5L5U - chains V and W of the 28 polymer chains in the assembly; structure by X-ray diffraction, 2.60 A resolution.

Chain V:
Molecule: Proteasome subunit beta type-2
Source organism: Saccharomyces cerevisiae (strain ATCC 204508 / S288c)
Notes: EC 3.4.25.1
Reference sequence: P25043 (PSB2_YEAST); residues 1-232 here correspond to UniProt positions 30-261 (UniProt number = residue number + 29)
Amino-acid sequence (232 residues; each row starts with the number of its first residue):
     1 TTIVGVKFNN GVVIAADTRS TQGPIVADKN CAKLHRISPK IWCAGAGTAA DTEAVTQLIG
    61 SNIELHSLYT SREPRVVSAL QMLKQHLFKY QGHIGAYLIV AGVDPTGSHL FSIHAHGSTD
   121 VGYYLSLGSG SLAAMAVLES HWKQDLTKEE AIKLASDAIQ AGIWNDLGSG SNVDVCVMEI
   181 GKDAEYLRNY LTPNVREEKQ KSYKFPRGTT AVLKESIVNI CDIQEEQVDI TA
Unresolved in the structure: 227-232
Covalent attachments: compound 04C linked to Thr1
Ion coordination: Mg2+: Ile163, Asp166, Ser169 (shared with 1 residue of chain L)
Residues lining bound ligands: 04C (1,2,4-trideoxy-4-methyl-2-{[N-(morpholin-4-ylacetyl)-L-alanyl-O-methyl-L-tyrosyl]amino}-1-phenyl-D-xylitol): Arg19, Ser20, Thr21, Gln22, Cys31, Lys33, His35, Gly45, Ala46, Gly47, Thr48, Ala49, Thr52, Gly128, Ser129, Gly168

Chain W:
Molecule: Proteasome subunit beta type-3
Source organism: Saccharomyces cerevisiae (strain ATCC 204508 / S288c)
Notes: EC 3.4.25.1
Reference sequence: P25451 (PSB3_YEAST); residues 0-204 here correspond to UniProt positions 1-205 (UniProt number = residue number + 1)
Amino-acid sequence (205 residues; each row starts with the number of its first residue; numbering starts at 0):
     0 MSDPSSINGG IVVAMTGKDC VAIACDLRLG SQSLGVSNKF EKIFHYGHVF LGITGLATDV
    60 TTLNEMFRYK TNLYKLKEER AIEPETFTQL VSSSLYERRF GPYFVGPVVA GINSKSGKPF
   120 IAGFDLIGCI DEAKDFIVSG TASDQLFGMC ESLYEPNLEP EDLFETISQA LLNAADRDAL
   180 SGWGAVVYII KKDEVVKRYL KMRQD
Unresolved in the structure: 0
Ion coordination: Mg2+: Asp204 (shared with 3 residues of chain K)
Residues lining bound ligands: 04C (1,2,4-trideoxy-4-methyl-2-{[N-(morpholin-4-ylacetyl)-L-alanyl-O-methyl-L-tyrosyl]amino}-1-phenyl-D-xylitol): Asp124, Leu125, Ile126

Interface between chain V and chain W:
Residue-residue contacts (60):
  Ile25(V) with Asp143(W); Phe146(W), hydrophobic
  Val26(V) with Phe146(W)
  Ala27(V) with Asp130(W); Phe146(W), hydrophobic
  Asp28(V) with Asp130(W)
  Lys29(V) with Glu150(W), salt bridge
  Ala49(V) with Cys128(W), hydrophobic
  Ala50(V) with Tyr95(W); Ile126(W); Cys128(W)
  Asp51(V) with Tyr95(W), hydrogen bond; Arg98(W), salt bridge
  Ala54(V) with Tyr95(W)
  Tyr90(V) with Phe99(W), hydrophobic
  His93(V) with Arg98(W), hydrogen bond (backbone-side chain); Phe99(W)
  Ile94(V) with Phe99(W), hydrophobic
  Arg196(V) with Glu150(W), salt bridge
  Lys199(V) with Glu150(W); Ser151(W); Tyr153(W), hydrogen bond (side chain-backbone)
  Ser202(V) with Glu154(W), hydrogen bond
  Tyr203(V) with Ser151(W); Leu152(W), hydrophobic
  Lys204(V) with Asp161(W), salt bridge
  Phe205(V) with Leu152(W), hydrophobic; Gln168(W)
  Arg207(V) with Glu160(W), salt bridge; Asp161(W), salt bridge
  Gly208(V) with Glu164(W), hydrogen bond (backbone-side chain)
  Thr209(V) with Glu164(W)
  Thr210(V) with Glu164(W), hydrogen bond; Ser167(W); Gln168(W), hydrogen bond; Leu199(W)
  Ala211(V) with Leu199(W); Lys200(W), hydrogen bond (backbone-backbone)
  Val212(V) with Phe163(W), hydrophobic; Tyr198(W)
  Leu213(V) with Tyr198(W), hydrogen bond (backbone-backbone); Leu199(W); Lys200(W)
  Lys214(V) with Lys196(W); Arg197(W); Tyr198(W), hydrogen bond (backbone-backbone)
  Glu215(V) with Lys196(W); Arg197(W), salt bridge
  Ser216(V) with Val195(W); Lys196(W), hydrogen bond (backbone-backbone)
  Ile217(V) with Val194(W)
  Val218(V) with His44(W); Tyr187(W), hydrophobic; Val194(W), hydrogen bond (backbone-backbone); Lys196(W)
  Asn219(V) with His44(W)
  Ile220(V) with Gly46(W); Phe49(W), hydrophobic; Val194(W), hydrophobic
  Asp222(V) with Lys74(W), salt bridge
Interface residues without a listed pair, chain V (37 interface residues in all): Gln22, Thr48, Gly95, Pro206
Interface residues without a listed pair, chain W (37 interface residues in all): His47, Asp124, Leu157, Glu158, Thr165, Leu171

In short:
The chain V/chain W interface involves 37 residues from each chain; the contacts include 12 hydrogen bonds and
8 salt bridges. Polar pairs include Lys29(V)-Glu150(W), Asp51(V)-Arg98(W) and Arg196(V)-Glu150(W). Chain W
binds compound 04C. Compound 04C is covalently linked to Thr1(V).
Here chain V is Proteasome subunit beta type-2 and chain W is Proteasome subunit beta type-3, both from
Saccharomyces cerevisiae (strain ATCC 204508 / S288c). Entry 5L5U (Yeast 20S proteasome with human beta5i
(1-138; V31M) and human beta6 (97-111; 118-133) in complex with ...) was determined by X-ray diffraction
together with 5L52, 5L54, 5L55, 5L5A, 5L5B, 5L5D and 30 further entries from the same study.
